Entry 6LA3 (electron microscopy, 2.32 A resolution); this record covers chains A and B of the 4 polymer chains in the assembly.

# Chain A
Name: Capsid protein VP1
Organism: Echovirus E11
Chain sequence (285 residues; each row starts with the number of its first residue):
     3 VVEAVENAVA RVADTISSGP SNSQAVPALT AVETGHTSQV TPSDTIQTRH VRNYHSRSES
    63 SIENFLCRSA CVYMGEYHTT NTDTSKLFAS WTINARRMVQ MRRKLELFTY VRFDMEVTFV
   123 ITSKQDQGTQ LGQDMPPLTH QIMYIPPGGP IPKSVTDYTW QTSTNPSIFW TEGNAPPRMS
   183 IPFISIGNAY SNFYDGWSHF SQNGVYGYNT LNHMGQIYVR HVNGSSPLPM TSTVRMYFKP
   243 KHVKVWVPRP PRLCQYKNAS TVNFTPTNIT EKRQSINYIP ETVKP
Residues lining bound ligands: sphingosine (SPH): I95, A97, L107, V113, F115, M117, V119, F121, I144, Y146, P168, S169, I170, M181, I183, I186, Y192, N194, Y210, M216, I219, M238, F240

# Chain B
Name: Capsid protein VP2
Organism: Echovirus E11
Chain sequence (251 residues; row label = number of the first residue in the row):
    11 DRVRSITLGN STITTQESAN VVVAYGRWPE YLKDNEATAE DQPTQPDVAT CRFYTLESVT
    71 WERDSPGWWW KFPDALKDMG LFGQNMYYHY LGRAGYTIHV QCNASKFHQG CLMVVCVPEA
   131 EMGCSQVDGT VNEHSLSEGE TAKKFASTST NGTNTVQSIV TNAGMGVGVG NLTIFPHQWI
   191 NLRTNNCATI VMPYINNVPM DNMFRHHNFT LMIIPFVPLD YSSDSSTYVP ITVTVAPMCA
   251 EYNGLRLATS L

# Chain A / chain B interface
Pairs across the interface (79):
  V34(A) - W189(B)
  E35(A) - Q188(B)
  E35(A) - W189(B)  hydrogen bond (backbone-backbone)
  E35(A) - N191(B)
  E35(A) - T194(B)  hydrogen bond
  E35(A) - N195(B)
  T36(A) - A29(B)
  T36(A) - V32(B)
  T36(A) - Q188(B)  hydrogen bond (backbone-side chain)
  G37(A) - H187(B)
  Y112(A) - E129(B)  hydrogen bond
  Y112(A) - N206(B)
  Y112(A) - N207(B)
  N190(A) - N207(B)  hydrogen bond (backbone-backbone)
  A191(A) - N207(B)
  F195(A) - E129(B)
  F195(A) - E131(B)
  Y196(A) - E129(B)
  Y196(A) - E131(B)  hydrogen bond (backbone-side chain)
  Y196(A) - H216(B)
  D197(A) - K81(B)  salt bridge
  D197(A) - E129(B)  hydrogen bond (backbone-side chain)
  D197(A) - A130(B)
  D197(A) - H216(B)
  D197(A) - H217(B)  hydrogen bond (backbone-backbone)
  G198(A) - R215(B)
  W199(A) - V141(B)
  W199(A) - E143(B)  hydrogen bond
  W199(A) - R215(B)  hydrogen bond (backbone-backbone)
  S200(A) - R215(B)  hydrogen bond (backbone-side chain)
  H201(A) - R215(B)
  F202(A) - N212(B)
  F202(A) - R215(B)
  F202(A) - L261(B)
  Q204(A) - D84(B)
  Q204(A) - E143(B)
  Q204(A) - F214(B)
  Q204(A) - L261(B)
  Y208(A) - E131(B)
  Y208(A) - M132(B)  hydrogen bond (side chain-backbone)
  Y208(A) - L146(B)  hydrophobic
  G209(A) - E131(B)
  Y210(A) - E131(B)
  V249(A) - Y35(B)
  P250(A) - I184(B)
  P250(A) - F185(B)
  R251(A) - P128(B)  hydrogen bond (side chain-backbone)
  R251(A) - E129(B)  hydrogen bond (side chain-backbone)
  P252(A) - V177(B)
  P252(A) - N181(B)
  P252(A) - I184(B)
  P252(A) - F185(B)
  P253(A) - V177(B)
  R254(A) - M175(B)
  R254(A) - G176(B)
  L255(A) - N172(B)
  L255(A) - G176(B)  hydrogen bond (backbone-backbone)
  L255(A) - V177(B)
  L255(A) - G178(B)
  C256(A) - N172(B)
  C256(A) - G176(B)  hydrogen bond (backbone-backbone)
  N260(A) - V137(B)
  V264(A) - E131(B)
  V264(A) - M132(B)
  V264(A) - G133(B)
  N265(A) - G133(B)
  N265(A) - C134(B)  hydrogen bond (side chain-backbone)
  N265(A) - Q136(B)
  N265(A) - V137(B)  hydrogen bond (side chain-backbone)
  N265(A) - G139(B)  hydrogen bond (side chain-backbone)
  F266(A) - N172(B)
  F266(A) - G174(B)
  F266(A) - M175(B)
  F266(A) - G176(B)
  P268(A) - S159(B)
  P268(A) - Q167(B)
  P268(A) - N172(B)
  T269(A) - N172(B)
  I271(A) - T171(B)
Interface residues without a listed pair, chain A (40 interface residues in all): T111, G189, S193, S203, K259, T267
Interface residues without a listed pair, chain B (53 interface residues in all): N30, Y100, N142, I169, L182, I205, V208, P209, T220

# Summary
Chain A and chain B form an interface of 40 and 53 residues respectively; the contacts include 19 hydrogen
bonds and 1 salt bridge. Among the polar pairs are D197(A)-K81(B), E35(A)-T194(B) and T36(A)-Q188(B). Bound to
chain A: sphingosine.
Here chain A is Capsid protein VP1 and chain B is Capsid protein VP2, both from Echovirus E11. Entry 6LA3
(Cryo-EM structure of full echovirus 11 particle at pH 7.4) was determined by electron microscopy together
with 6LA4, 6LA5, 6LA6, 6LA7, 6LAO, 6LAP and 3 further entries from the same study.
